Entry 8KDB (electron microscopy, 2.70 A resolution); this record covers chains A and D of the 7 polymer chains in the assembly.

Chain A:
Name: RNA-directed RNA polymerase L
Source organism: Human respirovirus 3
UniProt: O89238 (O89238_9MONO); residues -24 to 2233 here correspond to UniProt positions 1-2258 (UniProt number = residue number + 25)
Amino-acid sequence (2266 residues; numbered -24 to 2241; the number before each row is that of its first residue; numbers below 1 keep their minus sign (Met-24 is residue -24)):
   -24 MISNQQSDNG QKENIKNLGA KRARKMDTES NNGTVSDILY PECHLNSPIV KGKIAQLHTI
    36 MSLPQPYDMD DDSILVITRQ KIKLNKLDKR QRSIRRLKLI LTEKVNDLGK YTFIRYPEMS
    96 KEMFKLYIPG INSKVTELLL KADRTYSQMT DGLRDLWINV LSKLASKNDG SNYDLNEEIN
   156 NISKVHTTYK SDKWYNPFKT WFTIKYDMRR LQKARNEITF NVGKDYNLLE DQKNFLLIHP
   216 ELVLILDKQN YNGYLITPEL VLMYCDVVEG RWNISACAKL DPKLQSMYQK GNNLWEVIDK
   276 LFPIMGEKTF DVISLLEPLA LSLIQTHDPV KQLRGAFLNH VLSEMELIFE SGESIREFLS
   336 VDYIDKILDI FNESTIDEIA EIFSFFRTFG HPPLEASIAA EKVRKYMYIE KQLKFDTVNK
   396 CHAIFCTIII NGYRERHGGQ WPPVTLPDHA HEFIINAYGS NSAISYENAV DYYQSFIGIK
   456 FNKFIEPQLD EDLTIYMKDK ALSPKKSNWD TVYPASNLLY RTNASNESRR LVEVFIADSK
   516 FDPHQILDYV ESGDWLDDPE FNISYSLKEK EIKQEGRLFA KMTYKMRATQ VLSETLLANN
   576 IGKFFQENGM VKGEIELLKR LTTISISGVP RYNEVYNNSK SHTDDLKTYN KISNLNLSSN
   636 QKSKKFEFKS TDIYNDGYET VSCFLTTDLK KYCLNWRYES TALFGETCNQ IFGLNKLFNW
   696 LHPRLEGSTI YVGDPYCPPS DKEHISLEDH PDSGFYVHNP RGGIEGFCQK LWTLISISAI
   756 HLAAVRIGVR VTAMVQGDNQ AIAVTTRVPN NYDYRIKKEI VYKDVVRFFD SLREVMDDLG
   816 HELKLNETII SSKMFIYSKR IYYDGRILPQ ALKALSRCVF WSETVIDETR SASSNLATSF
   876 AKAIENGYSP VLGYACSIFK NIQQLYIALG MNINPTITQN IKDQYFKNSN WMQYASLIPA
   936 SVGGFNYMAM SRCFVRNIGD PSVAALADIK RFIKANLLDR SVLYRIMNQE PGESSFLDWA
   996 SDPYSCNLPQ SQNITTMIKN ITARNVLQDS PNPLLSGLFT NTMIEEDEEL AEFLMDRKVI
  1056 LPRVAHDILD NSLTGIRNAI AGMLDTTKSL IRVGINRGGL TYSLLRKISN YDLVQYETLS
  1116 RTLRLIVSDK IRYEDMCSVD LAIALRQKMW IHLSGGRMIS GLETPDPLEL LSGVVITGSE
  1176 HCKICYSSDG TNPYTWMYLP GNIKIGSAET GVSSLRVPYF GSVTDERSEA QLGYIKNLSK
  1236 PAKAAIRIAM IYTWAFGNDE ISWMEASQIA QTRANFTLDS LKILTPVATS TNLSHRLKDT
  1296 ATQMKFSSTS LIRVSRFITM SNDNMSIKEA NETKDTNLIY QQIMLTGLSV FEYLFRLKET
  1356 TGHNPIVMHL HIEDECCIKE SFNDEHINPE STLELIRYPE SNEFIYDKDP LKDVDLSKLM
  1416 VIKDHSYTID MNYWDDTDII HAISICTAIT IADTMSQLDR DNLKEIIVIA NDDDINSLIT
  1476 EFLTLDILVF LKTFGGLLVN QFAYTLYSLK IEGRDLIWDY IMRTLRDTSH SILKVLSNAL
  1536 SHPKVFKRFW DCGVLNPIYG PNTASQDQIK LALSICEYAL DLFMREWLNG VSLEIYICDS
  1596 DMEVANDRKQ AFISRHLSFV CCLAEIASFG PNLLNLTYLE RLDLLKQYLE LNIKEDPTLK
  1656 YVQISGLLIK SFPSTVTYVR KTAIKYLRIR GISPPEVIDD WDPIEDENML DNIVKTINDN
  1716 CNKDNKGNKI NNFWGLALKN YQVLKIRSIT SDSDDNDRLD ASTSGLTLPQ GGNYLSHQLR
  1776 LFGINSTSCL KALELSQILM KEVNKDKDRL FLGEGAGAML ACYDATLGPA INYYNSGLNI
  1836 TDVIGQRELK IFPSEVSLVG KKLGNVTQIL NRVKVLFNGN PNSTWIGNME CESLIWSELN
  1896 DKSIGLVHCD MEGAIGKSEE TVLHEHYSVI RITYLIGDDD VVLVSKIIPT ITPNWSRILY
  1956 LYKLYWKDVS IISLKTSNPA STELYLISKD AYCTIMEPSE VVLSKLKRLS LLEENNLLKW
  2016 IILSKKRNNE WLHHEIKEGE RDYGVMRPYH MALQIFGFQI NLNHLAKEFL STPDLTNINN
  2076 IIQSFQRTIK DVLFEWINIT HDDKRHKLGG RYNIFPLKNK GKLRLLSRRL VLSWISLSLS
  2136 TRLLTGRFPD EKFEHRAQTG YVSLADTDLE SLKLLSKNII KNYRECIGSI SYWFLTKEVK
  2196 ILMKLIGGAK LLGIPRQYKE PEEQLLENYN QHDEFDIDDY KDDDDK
Disordered / not traced: -24 to 7, 611-637, 1292-1299, 1693-1706, 1745-1762, 2095-2113, 2211-2241
Construct notes: expression tag (2234-2241)
Bound ions: Mg2+ near Asp773 (its only coordinating residue here); Zn2+ site 1: Cys1132, Glu1164, Cys1371, Cys1372; Zn2+ site 2: Cys1177, Cys1180, His1364, His1366
From the paper describing this entry:
  - catalytic residues: Gly772 to Asn774 (by similarity / conservation)
  - Mg2+ coordination: Asp773
  - catalytic residues: Asp773
  - conformationally variable residues (loop rearrangement): Leu1210 to Ser1234, Pro1281 to Ser1305
  - mutagenesis - Q387G/L388G/K389G, F641G/F643G, F643G, R1509A/D1510A/W1513A: abolished catalytic activity
  - mutagenesis - F641G, R736A, W1513A, D1576A: decreased catalytic activity
  - mutagenesis - Q387G/L388G/K389G: decreased expression
  - self-association interface (contacts with another copy of this molecule); pairs are residue here / residue on that copy: Arg1101-Asp1576 (salt bridge), Arg1101-Trp1513 (cation-pi contact), Tyr1097, Glu1112, Arg1116, Arg1119

Chain D:
Name: Phosphoprotein
Source organism: Human respirovirus 3
UniProt: O89234 (O89234_9MONO); residues 1-603 here = UniProt positions 1-603
Amino-acid sequence (609 residues; row label = number of the first residue in the row):
     1 MESDAKNYQI MDSWEEESRD KSTNISSALN IIEFILSTDP QEDLSENDTI NTRTQQLSAT
    61 IYQPKIKPTE TSEKDSGSTD KNRQSGSSHE CTTEAKDRTI DQETVQRGPG RRSSSDSRAE
   121 TVVSGGISRS ITNSKNGTQN TEDIDLNEIR KMDKDSIEGK VRQSADVPSE ISGSDVIFTT
   181 EQSRNSDHGR SLESISTPDT RSISVVTAAT PDDEEEILMK NSRTKKSSSI HQEDDKRIKK
   241 GGKGKDWFKK SKDTDNQIPT SDYRSTSKGQ KKISKTTTIN TDTKGQTEIQ TESSGTQSSS
   301 WNLTIDNNTD RTEQTNTTPP TTTSGSTYTK ESIRTNSGSK PKTQKTNGKE RKDTEESNRF
   361 TERAITLLQN LGVIQSTSKL DLYQDKRVVC VANVLNNVDT ASKIDFLAGL VIGVSMDNDT
   421 KLTQIQNEML NLKADLKKMD ESHRRLIENQ REQLSLITSL ISNLKIMTER GGKKDQNESN
   481 ERVSMIKTKL KEEKIKKTRF DPLMETQGID KNIPDLYRHA GNTLENDVQV KSEILSSYNE
   541 SNATRLIPKK VSSTMRSLVA VISNSNLSQS TKQSYINELK HCKNDEEVSE LMDMFNEDVN
   601 NCQHHHHHH
Disordered / not traced: 1-434, 476-609
Construct notes: expression tag (604-609)
From the paper describing this entry:
  - conformationally variable residues: Asn463 to Glu469

How chain A and chain D interact:
Residue-residue contacts - 31 pairs, chain A then chain D:
  Tyr383(A) - Arg470(D)  hydrogen bond (backbone-side chain)
  Tyr383(A) - Gly471(D)  hydrogen bond (backbone-backbone)
  Tyr383(A) - Gly472(D)
  Ile384(A) - Arg470(D)
  Glu385(A) - Thr468(D)
  Glu385(A) - Arg470(D)  salt bridge
  Lys386(A) - Ile466(D)
  Lys386(A) - Met467(D)
  Lys386(A) - Thr468(D)  hydrogen bond (backbone-side chain)
  Gln387(A) - Lys465(D)
  Gln387(A) - Ile466(D)
  Gln387(A) - Met467(D)
  Leu388(A) - Leu464(D)
  Leu388(A) - Lys465(D)
  Leu388(A) - Ile466(D)  hydrogen bond (backbone-backbone)
  Lys389(A) - Lys465(D)
  Phe390(A) - Ile461(D)
  Phe390(A) - Ser462(D)
  Phe390(A) - Leu464(D)  hydrogen bond (backbone-backbone)
  Asp391(A) - Ser462(D)
  Glu674(A) - Thr468(D)
  Glu723(A) - Lys473(D)  hydrogen bond (backbone-side chain)
  His725(A) - Lys473(D)
  Asp727(A) - Lys473(D)
  His733(A) - Gly472(D)  hydrogen bond (backbone-backbone)
  His733(A) - Lys473(D)
  Asn734(A) - Gly471(D)
  Asn734(A) - Gly472(D)  hydrogen bond (side chain-backbone)
  Asn734(A) - Lys474(D)
  Arg736(A) - Glu469(D)  salt bridge
  Arg736(A) - Gly471(D)
Also at the interface, not in a pair above, chain A (17 interface residues in all): Arg672
Interface features reported in the paper:
  - interface residues, chain A: Gln387(A), Phe390(A)
  - interface residues, chain D: Lys465(D)

In short:
Chain A and chain D form an interface of 17 and 13 residues respectively; the contacts include 8 hydrogen
bonds and 2 salt bridges. Polar contacts include Glu385(A)-Arg470(D), Arg736(A)-Glu469(D) and
Tyr383(A)-Arg470(D). The paper reports catalytic residues Gly772(A) and Asp773(A); Q387G/L388G/K389G,
F641G/F643G and F643G of chain A, among others, abolish catalytic activity; 8 substitutions were tested in
all.
Chain A is RNA-directed RNA polymerase L and chain D is Phosphoprotein, both from Human respirovirus 3; the
structure, Cryo-EM structure of the human parainfluenza virus hPIV3 L-P polymerase in dimeric form, was
determined by electron microscopy, deposited together with 8KDC.
